PDB entry 7TNS | electron microscopy, 6.70 A resolution (low resolution: residue-level contacts below are approximate; hydrogen-bond / salt-bridge calls are withheld) | chains t and v of the 101 polymer chains in the assembly

Chain t (and v):
Molecule: PDI family protein
Source organism: Toxoplasma gondii
Notes: EC 1.8.1.8; chain v of this document is another copy of the same molecule, construct and numbering; everything in this record applies to it too
Reference sequence: A0A125YMM3 (A0A125YMM3_TOXGM); residue numbers follow UniProt; this construct covers 1-220
Chain sequence (220 residues; numbered 1 to 220; the number before each row is that of its first residue):
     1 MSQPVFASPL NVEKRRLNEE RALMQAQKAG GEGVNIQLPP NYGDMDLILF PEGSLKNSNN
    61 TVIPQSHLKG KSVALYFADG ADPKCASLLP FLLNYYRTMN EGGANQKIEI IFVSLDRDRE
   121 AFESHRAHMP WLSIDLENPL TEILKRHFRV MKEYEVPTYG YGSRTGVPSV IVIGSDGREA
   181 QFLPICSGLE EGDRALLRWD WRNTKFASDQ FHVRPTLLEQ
Unresolved in the structure: 1, 30-34, 208-220

Interface between chain t and chain v:
Pairs across the interface (46; chain t residue first):
  N57(t) with V12(v)
  S58(t) with P9(v); Y159(v)
  I63(t) with R16(v)
  S66(t) with E19(v); L23(v)
  H67(t) with R16(v); E19(v); E20(v)
  K69(t) with E19(v); L23(v); L38(v); P39(v)
  G70(t) with L38(v); P39(v)
  K71(t) with P39(v)
  L93(t) with Y159(v); G160(v)
  Y96(t) with F6(v)
  R97(t) with P4(v); V5(v); F6(v); R149(v)
  N100(t) with S2(v); F6(v); Y42(v)
  E101(t) with S2(v); P4(v); V5(v); F6(v)
  G103(t) with Y42(v)
  A104(t) with N41(v); Y42(v)
  N105(t) with P39(v); Y42(v)
  Q106(t) with F6(v); R15(v); P39(v); Y42(v)
  E109(t) with R15(v)
  A127(t) with P157(v); Y159(v)
  H128(t) with Y159(v)
  M129(t) with Y159(v)
  P130(t) with A7(v); Y159(v)
Interface residues without a listed pair, chain t (25 interface residues in all): N59, V62, P64
Interface residues without a listed pair, chain v (24 interface residues in all): Q3, Q37, P40, I143

In short:
Chain t and chain v form an interface of 25 and 24 residues respectively.
Both chains are PDI family protein (Toxoplasma gondii). Entry 7TNS (Subpellicular microtubule from
detergent-extract Toxoplasma gondii cells) was determined by electron microscopy, deposited together with 7TNQ
and 7TNT.
